4Q7M - chain B; structure by X-ray diffraction, 2.30 A resolution.

== Chain B ==
Name: Uncharacterized ABC transporter ATP-binding protein TM_0288
Source organism: Thermotoga maritima
UniProtKB: Q9WYC4 (Y288_THEMA); numbering as in UniProt (aligned over 353-598)
Amino-acid sequence (271 residues; row label = number of the first residue in the row):
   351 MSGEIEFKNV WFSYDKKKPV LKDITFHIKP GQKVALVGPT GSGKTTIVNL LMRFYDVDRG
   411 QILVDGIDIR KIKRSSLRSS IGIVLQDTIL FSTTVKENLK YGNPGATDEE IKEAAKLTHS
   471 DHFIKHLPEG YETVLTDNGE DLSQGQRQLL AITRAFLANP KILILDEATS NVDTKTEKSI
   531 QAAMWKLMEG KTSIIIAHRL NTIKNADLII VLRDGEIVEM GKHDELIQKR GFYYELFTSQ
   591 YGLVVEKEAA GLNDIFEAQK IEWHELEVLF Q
Disordered / not traced: 351, 520-522, 610-621
Sequence notes: initiating methionine (351); expression tag (352, 599-621)
UniProt features mapped onto this chain:
  - binding site (ATP): Gly388 to Thr395

== In short ==
Curated annotation (UniProt) lists 8 ATP-binding residues.
Chain B is Uncharacterized ABC transporter ATP-binding protein TM_0288 (Thermotoga maritima); the structure,
Structure of NBD288-Avi of TM287/288, was determined by X-ray diffraction, deposited together with 4Q7K and
4Q7L.
